8GSP - chains 2 and 4 of the 6 polymer chains in the assembly; structure by electron microscopy, 3.75 A resolution.

Chain 2:
Name: A/wh/cha/09 VP2
Organism: Foot-and-mouth disease virus A
UniProt: A0A890YS21 (A0A890YS21_9PICO); residues 1-218 here correspond to UniProt positions 86-303 (UniProt number = residue number + 85)
Chain sequence (218 residues; numbered 1 to 218; the number before each row is that of its first residue):
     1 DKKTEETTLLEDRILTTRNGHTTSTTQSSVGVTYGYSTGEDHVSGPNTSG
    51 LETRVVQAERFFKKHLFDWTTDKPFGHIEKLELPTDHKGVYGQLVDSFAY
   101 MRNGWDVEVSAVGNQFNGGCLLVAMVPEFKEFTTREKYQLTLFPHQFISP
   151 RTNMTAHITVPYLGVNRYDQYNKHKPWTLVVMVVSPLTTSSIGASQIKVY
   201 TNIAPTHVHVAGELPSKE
Disordered / not traced: 1-12, 218

Chain 4:
Name: A/wh/cha/09 VP4
Organism: Foot-and-mouth disease virus A
UniProt: W5RSR2 (W5RSR2_9PICO); residues 1-85 here correspond to UniProt positions 202-286 (UniProt number = residue number + 201)
Chain sequence (85 residues; each row starts with the number of its first residue):
     1 GAGQSSPATGSQNQSGNTGSIINNYYMQQYQNSMDTQLGDNAISGGSNEG
    51 STDTTSSHTTNTQNNDWFSKLASSAFTGLFGALLA
Disordered / not traced: 1-14, 40-64, 85
Sequence notes: conflict Ser57 (Thr258 in W5RSR2)

Interface between chain 2 and chain 4:
Contacting residue pairs - 9 pairs, chain 2 then chain 4:
  Tyr34(2) with Trp67(4)
  Tyr36(2) with Trp67(4); Phe68(4), hydrophobic
  Ser37(2) with Trp67(4)
  Thr38(2) with Trp67(4)
  His42(2) with Gly39(4), hydrogen bond (side chain-backbone)
  Ser44(2) with Leu38(4)
  Gly45(2) with Leu38(4)
  Arg167(2) with Leu38(4)
Interface residues without a listed pair, chain 2 (9 interface residues in all): Leu142

In short:
9 residues of chain 2 face 4 of chain 4 across their interface; the contacts include 1 hydrogen bond. The
hydrogen-bonded pair is His42(2)-Gly39(4).
Here chain 2 is A/wh/cha/09 VP2 and chain 4 is A/wh/cha/09 VP4, both from Foot-and-mouth disease virus A.
Entry 8GSP (Complex of FMDV A/WH/CHA/09 and bovine neutralizing scFv antibody W2) was determined by electron
microscopy, deposited together with 8GRR.
